6OZC - chains A and E of the 18 polymer chains in the assembly; structure by electron microscopy, 3.79 A resolution.

[Chain A (and E)]
Molecule: Envelope glycoprotein gp160
Source organism: Human immunodeficiency virus 1
Notes: chain E of this document is another copy of the same molecule, construct and numbering; everything in this record applies to it too
UniProt: Q2N0S6 (Q2N0S6_9HIV1); the construct lacks a stretch of the UniProt sequence and is renumbered around it, so the offset changes along the chain: 31-141 = UniProt 30-140; 150-185 = UniProt 141-176; 189-309 = UniProt 188-308; 312-321 = UniProt 309-318; 2 more segments
Amino-acid sequence (475 residues; numbered 31 to 507 plus 12 insertion-coded residues; 14 numbers in that range are skipped by the numbering (no residue carries them; nothing is unmodelled there); the number before each row is that of its first residue; a row labelled like 185A-185K holds insertion residues (185A, then the next letters in order)):
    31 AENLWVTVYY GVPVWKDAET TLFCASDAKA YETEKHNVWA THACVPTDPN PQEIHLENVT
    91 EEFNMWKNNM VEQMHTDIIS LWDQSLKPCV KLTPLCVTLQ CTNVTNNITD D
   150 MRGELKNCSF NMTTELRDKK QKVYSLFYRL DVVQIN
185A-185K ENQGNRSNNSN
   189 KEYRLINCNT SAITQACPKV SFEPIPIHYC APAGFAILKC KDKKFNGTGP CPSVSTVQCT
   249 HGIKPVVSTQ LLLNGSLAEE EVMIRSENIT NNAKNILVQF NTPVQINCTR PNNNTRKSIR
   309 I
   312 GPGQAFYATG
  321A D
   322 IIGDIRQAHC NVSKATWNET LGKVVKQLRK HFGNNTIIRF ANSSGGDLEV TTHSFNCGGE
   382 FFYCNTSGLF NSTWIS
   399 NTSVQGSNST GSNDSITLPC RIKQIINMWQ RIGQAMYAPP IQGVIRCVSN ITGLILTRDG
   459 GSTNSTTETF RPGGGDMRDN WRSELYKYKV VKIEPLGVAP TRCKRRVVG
Disordered / not traced: 31-34, 59-64, 185A-185K, 399-411, 502-507
Sequence notes: conflict Asn332 (Thr330 in Q2N0S6), Cys501 (Ala498 in Q2N0S6)
Disulfide bonds: Cys54-Cys74, Cys119-Cys205, Cys126-Cys196, Cys131-Cys157, Cys218-Cys247, Cys228-Cys239, Cys296-Cys331, Cys378-Cys445, Cys385-Cys418
Covalent attachments: N-acetylglucosamine (NAG) linked to Asn133, Asn156, Asn160, Asn197, Asn234, Asn262, Asn295, Asn301, Asn332, Asn339, Asn363, Asn386, Asn448; glycan linked to Asn392
What the authors report for this chain:
  - post-translational modification sites: Asn295, Asn332, Asn339, Asn363, Asn386, Asn392
  - mutagenesis - N295A, N332T, N339A, N386A, N392A, N448A: decreased binding to 2G12 Fab Heavy chain
  - mutagenesis - N411A: increased binding to 2G12 Fab Heavy chain
  - mutagenesis - N156A: decreased binding to PG16
  - mutagenesis - N156A: decreased binding to PG9

[How chain A and chain E interact]
Contacting residue pairs (15):
  Glu164(A) - Cys126(E)
  Glu164(A) - Cys196(E)
  Glu164(A) - Asn197(E)
  Leu165(A) - Cys126(E)
  Leu165(A) - Val127(E)
  Leu165(A) - Arg192(E)
  Arg166(A) - Thr123(E)
  Arg166(A) - Cys126(E)  hydrogen bond (backbone-backbone)
  Arg166(A) - Val127(E)
  Asp167(A) - Val127(E)
  Asp167(A) - Thr128(E)  hydrogen bond (side chain-backbone)
  Pro313(A) - Cys196(E)
  Pro313(A) - Ser199(E)
  Pro313(A) - Ala200(E)  hydrogen bond (backbone-backbone)
  Gly314(A) - Thr198(E)
Other interface residues (no listed pair), chain A (7 interface residues in all): Arg308

[Overview]
7 residues of chain A and 10 residues of chain E are in contact, with 3 hydrogen bonds. Polar pairs include
Asp167(A)-Thr128(E), Arg166(A)-Cys126(E) and Pro313(A)-Ala200(E). The paper reports that N295A, N332T and
N339A of chain A, among others, reduce binding to 2G12 Fab Heavy chain; modification sites Asn295(A),
Asn332(A) and Asn339(A) among others; 8 substitutions were tested in all.
Both chains are Envelope glycoprotein gp160 (Human immunodeficiency virus 1). Entry 6OZC (BG505 SOSIP.664 with
2G12 Fab2) was determined by electron microscopy.
